8TLG - chains A and X; structure by X-ray diffraction, 2.09 A resolution.

[Chain A]
Molecule: Cell division cycle-associated protein 7
Source organism: Mus musculus
UniProt: Q9D0M2 (CDCA7_MOUSE); numbering as in UniProt (aligned over 242-382)
Amino-acid sequence (144 residues; numbered 239 to 382; the number before each row is that of its first residue):
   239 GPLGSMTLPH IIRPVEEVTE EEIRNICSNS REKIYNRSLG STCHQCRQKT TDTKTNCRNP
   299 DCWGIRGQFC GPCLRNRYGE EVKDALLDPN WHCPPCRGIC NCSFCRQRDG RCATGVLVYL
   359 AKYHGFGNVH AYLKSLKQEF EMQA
Disordered / not traced: 239-243, 347-382
Sequence notes: expression tag (239-241)
Ion coordination: Zn2+ site 1: Cys281, Cys284, Cys308, Cys311; Zn2+ site 2: His282, Cys338, Cys340, Cys343; Zn2+ site 3: Cys295, Cys300, Cys331, Cys334
From the paper describing this entry:
  - mutagenesis - R285H, G305V, R315H: abolished localization

[Chain X]
Molecule: 34-nt DNA strand
Sequence (34 nucleotides; numbered 2 to 35; the number before each row is that of its first residue):
     2 GCGACGCCCT GTCGCTGAGA AGCGTTTGCG TCGC
Ion coordination: Mg2+ near DG20 (its only coordinating residue here)

[Interface between chain A and chain X]
Pairs across the interface - 22 pairs, chain A then chain X:
  Met244(A) with DA22(X), sugar contact
  Thr245(A) with DG20(X), hydrogen bond to the phosphate; DA21(X), phosphate contact; DA22(X), phosphate contact
  Leu246(A) with DA22(X), hydrogen bond to the phosphate
  Ser268(A) with DT28(X), hydrogen bond to the base
  Arg269(A) with DT28(X), sugar contact
  Arg275(A) with DC24(X), phosphate contact
  Thr280(A) with DG23(X), hydrogen bond to the phosphate
  Arg285(A) with DG23(X), base contact; DC24(X), hydrogen bond to the base
  Gln286(A) with DC24(X), base contact; DG25(X), hydrogen bond to the base; DT27(X), hydrogen bond to the base
  Lys287(A) with DG23(X), salt bridge to the phosphate; DC24(X), phosphate contact
  Asp299(A) with DA19(X), base contact; DG20(X), hydrogen bond to the base
  Trp301(A) with DG20(X), stacking on the base; DA21(X), hydrogen bond to the phosphate
  Gly302(A) with DA22(X), phosphate contact
  Ile303(A) with DA22(X), hydrogen bond to the phosphate
Other interface residues (no listed pair), chain A (17 interface residues in all): Tyr273, Cys300, Arg304

[Overview]
17 residues of chain A and 9 residues of chain X are in contact, with 10 hydrogen bonds, 1 salt bridge and 1
aromatic stacking contact. Polar contacts include Ser268(A)-DT28(X), Arg285(A)-DC24(X) and Gln286(A)-DG25(X).
Cys281(A), Cys284(A), Cys308(A) and Cys311(A) form the Zn2+ site 1. From the paper: R285H, G305V and R315H of
chain A abolish localization.
Here chain A is Cell division cycle-associated protein 7 (Mus musculus) and chain X is a 34-nt DNA strand.
Entry 8TLG (CDCA7 (Mouse) Binds Non-B-form 34-mer DNA oligo) was determined by X-ray diffraction together with
8TLE, 8TLF, 8TLH, 8TLJ and 8TLK from the same study.
